PDB entry 8HEY | electron microscopy, 4.10 A resolution (low resolution: residue-level contacts below are approximate; hydrogen-bond / salt-bridge calls are withheld) | chains M and N of the 22 polymer chains in the assembly

Chain M:
Protein: Capsid vertex component 1
Organism: Human betaherpesvirus 5
UniProt: A0A6C0PJD3 (A0A6C0PJD3_HCMV); residues 1-594 here = UniProt positions 1-594
Amino-acid sequence (594 residues; row label = number of the first residue in the row):
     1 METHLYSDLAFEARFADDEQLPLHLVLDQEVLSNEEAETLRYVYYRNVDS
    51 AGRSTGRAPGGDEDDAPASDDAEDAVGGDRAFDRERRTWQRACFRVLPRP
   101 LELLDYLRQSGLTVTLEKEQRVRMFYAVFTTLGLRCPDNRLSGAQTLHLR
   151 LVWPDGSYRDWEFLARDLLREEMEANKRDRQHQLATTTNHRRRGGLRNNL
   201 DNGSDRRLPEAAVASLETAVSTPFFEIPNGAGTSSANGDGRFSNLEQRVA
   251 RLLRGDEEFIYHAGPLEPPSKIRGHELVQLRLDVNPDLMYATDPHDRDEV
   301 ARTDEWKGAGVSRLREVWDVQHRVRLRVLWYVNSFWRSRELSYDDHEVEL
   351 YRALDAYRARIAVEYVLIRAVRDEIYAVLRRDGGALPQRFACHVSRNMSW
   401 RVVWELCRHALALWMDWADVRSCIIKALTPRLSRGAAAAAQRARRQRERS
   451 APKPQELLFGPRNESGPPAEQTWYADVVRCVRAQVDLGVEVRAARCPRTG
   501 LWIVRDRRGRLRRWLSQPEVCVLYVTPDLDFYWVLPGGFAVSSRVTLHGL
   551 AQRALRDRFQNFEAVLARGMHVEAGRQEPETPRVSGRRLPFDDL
Disordered / not traced: 177-300, 465-467, 592-594

Chain N:
Protein: Capsid vertex component 2
Organism: Human betaherpesvirus 5
UniProt: A0A3G6XKK5 (A0A3G6XKK5_HCMV); residues 1-642 here = UniProt positions 1-642
Amino-acid sequence (642 residues; row label = number of the first residue in the row):
     1 MSLLHTFWRLPVAVFFEPHEENVLRCPERVLRRLLEDAAVTMRGGGWRED
    51 VLMDRVRKRYLRQELRDLGHRVQTYCEDLEGRVSEAEALLNQQCELDEGP
   101 SPRTLLQPPCRPRSSSPGTGVAGASAVPHGLYSRHDAITGPAAAPSDVVA
   151 PSDAVAASAAAGASSTWLAQCAERPLPGNVPSYFGITQNDPFIRFHTDFR
   201 GEVVNTMFENASTWTFSFGIWYYRLKRGLYTQPRWKRVYHLAQMDNFSIS
   251 QELLLGVVNALENVTVYPTYDCVLSDLEAAACLLAAYGHALWEGRDPPDS
   301 VATVLGELPQLLPRLADDVSREIAAWEGPVAAGNNYYAYRDSPDLRYYMP
   351 LSGGRHYHPGTFDRHVLVRLFHKRGVIQHLPGYGTITEELVQERLSGQVR
   401 DDVLSLWSRRLLVGKLGRDVPVFVHEQQYLRSGLTCLAGLLLLWKVTNAD
   451 SVFAPRTGKFTLADLLGSDAVAGGGLPGGRAGGEEEGYGGRHGRVRNFEF
   501 LVRYYIGPWYARDPAVTLSQLFPGLALLAVTESVRSGWDPSRREDSAGGG
   551 DGGGAVLMQLSKSNPVADYMFAQSSKQYGDLRRLEVHDALLFHYEHGLGR
   601 LLSVTLPRHRVSTLGSSLFNVNDIYELLYFLVLGFLPSVAVL
Disordered / not traced: 1-12, 64-642

Interface between chain M and chain N:
Pairs across the interface (53):
  L164(M) - Y60(N)
  R166(M) - Y60(N)
  D167(M) - Q63(N)
  R170(M) - Q63(N)
  V320(M) - V56(N)
  V320(M) - Y60(N)
  Q321(M) - L52(N)
  H322(M) - R59(N)
  L354(M) - V56(N)
  R358(M) - E49(N)
  R358(M) - D50(N)
  R358(M) - M53(N)
  A362(M) - E49(N)
  Y365(M) - R48(N)
  Y365(M) - E49(N)
  V366(M) - E49(N)
  R369(M) - M42(N)
  R369(M) - R43(N)
  R372(M) - M42(N)
  Y376(M) - A39(N)
  Y376(M) - M42(N)
  L379(M) - L35(N)
  R380(M) - E36(N)
  G384(M) - L24(N)
  G384(M) - R25(N)
  G384(M) - C26(N)
  A385(M) - L24(N)
  L386(M) - V23(N)
  L386(M) - L24(N)
  P387(M) - V23(N)
  Q388(M) - P18(N)
  Q388(M) - H19(N)
  Q388(M) - E20(N)
  Q388(M) - N22(N)
  R389(M) - E20(N)
  A391(M) - P18(N)
  C392(M) - P18(N)
  H393(M) - F16(N)
  V394(M) - F15(N)
  V394(M) - F16(N)
  R396(M) - F16(N)
  W404(M) - L24(N)
  W404(M) - R25(N)
  W404(M) - P27(N)
  R408(M) - L34(N)
  R408(M) - L35(N)
  M415(M) - R48(N)
  L501(M) - P18(N)
  L501(M) - H19(N)
  L501(M) - E20(N)
  F539(M) - N22(N)
  F539(M) - V23(N)
  F539(M) - L24(N)
Other interface residues (no listed pair), chain M (43 interface residues in all): Y351, Y357, G383, F390, S395, N397, W400, R401, D416, A418
Other interface residues (no listed pair), chain N (33 interface residues in all): V14, E17, E28, L31, R32, A38, R57

Summary:
43 residues of chain M face 33 of chain N across their interface.
Here chain M is Capsid vertex component 1 and chain N is Capsid vertex component 2, both from Human
betaherpesvirus 5. Entry 8HEY (One CVSC-binding penton vertex in HCMV B-capsid) was determined by electron
microscopy (same publication as 8HEU and 8HEV).
